PDB entry 3ZYZ | X-ray diffraction, 2.10 A resolution | chain A

[Chain A]
Molecule: Beta-D-glucoside glucohydrolase
Source organism: Hypocrea jecorina
Notes: EC 3.2.1.21
Reference sequence: Q12715 (Q12715_TRIRE); residues 1-713 here correspond to UniProt positions 32-744 (UniProt number = residue number + 31)
Sequence (713 residues; each row starts with the number of its first residue):
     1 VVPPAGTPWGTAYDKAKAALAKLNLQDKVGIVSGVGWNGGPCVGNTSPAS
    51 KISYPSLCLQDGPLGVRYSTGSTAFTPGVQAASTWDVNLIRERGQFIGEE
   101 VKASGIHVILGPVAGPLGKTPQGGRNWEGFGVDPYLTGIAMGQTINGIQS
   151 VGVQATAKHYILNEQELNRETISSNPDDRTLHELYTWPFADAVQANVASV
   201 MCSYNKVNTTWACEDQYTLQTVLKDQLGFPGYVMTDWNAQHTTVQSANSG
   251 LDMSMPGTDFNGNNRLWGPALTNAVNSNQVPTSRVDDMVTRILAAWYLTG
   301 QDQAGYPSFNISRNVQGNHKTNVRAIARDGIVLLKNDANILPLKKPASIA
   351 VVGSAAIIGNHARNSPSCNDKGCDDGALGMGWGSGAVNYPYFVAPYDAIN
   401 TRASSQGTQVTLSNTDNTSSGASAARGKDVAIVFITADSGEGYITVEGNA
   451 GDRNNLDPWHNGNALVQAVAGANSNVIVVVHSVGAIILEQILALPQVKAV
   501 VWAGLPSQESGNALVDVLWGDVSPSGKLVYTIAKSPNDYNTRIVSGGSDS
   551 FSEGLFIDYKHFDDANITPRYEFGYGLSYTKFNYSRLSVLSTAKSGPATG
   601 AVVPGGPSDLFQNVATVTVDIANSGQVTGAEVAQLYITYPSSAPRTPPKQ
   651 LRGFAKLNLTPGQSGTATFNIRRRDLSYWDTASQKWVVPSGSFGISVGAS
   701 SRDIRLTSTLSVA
Cystine bridges: Cys-42/Cys-58, Cys-202/Cys-213, Cys-368/Cys-373
Covalently attached groups: N-acetylglucosamine (NAG) linked to Asn-208, Asn-310
Small-molecule neighbours: beta-D-glucopyranose (BGC): Val-43, Asp-61, Arg-67, Leu-110, Arg-125, Lys-158, His-159, Arg-169, Met-201, Tyr-204, Asp-236, Trp-237, Ser-384, Glu-441
Reported in the primary citation:
  - catalytic residues: Asp-236, Glu-441
  - binding site for beta-D-glucopyranose: Arg-125, Lys-158, His-159, Tyr-204, Asp-236, Glu-441
  - contacts within the chain: Trp-37/Phe-260 (pi stacking), Asp-370/Tyr-443 (hydrogen bond)
  - post-translational modification sites: Asn-208, Asn-310
  - binding site for N-acetylglucosamine: Asp-86, Arg-328, Asp-329
  - specificity-determining residues: Trp-37, Phe-260, Tyr-443 (proposed by the authors, not directly observed)

[Overview]
Chain A binds beta-D-glucopyranose. Covalently linked N-acetylglucosamine: at Asn-208 and Asn-310. From the
paper: catalytic residues Asp-236 and Glu-441; a binding site for beta-D-glucopyranose at Arg-125, Lys-158 and
His-159 among others.
Chain A is Beta-D-glucoside glucohydrolase (Hypocrea jecorina); the structure, Crystal structure of a
glycoside hydrolase family 3 beta-glucosidase, Bgl1 from Hypocrea jecorina at 2.1A resolution, was determined
by X-ray diffraction (same publication as 4I8D and 3ZZ1).
